6UTF - chains L and T of the 28 polymer chains in the assembly; structure by electron microscopy, 3.40 A resolution.

Chain L:
Protein: Proteasome subunit beta
From: Thermoplasma acidophilum
Notes: EC 3.4.25.1
UniProt: P28061 (PSB_THEAC); residues -7 to 203 here correspond to UniProt positions 1-211 (UniProt number = residue number + 8)
Amino-acid sequence (211 residues; row label = number of the first residue in the row; numbers below 1 keep their minus sign (Met-7 is residue -7)):
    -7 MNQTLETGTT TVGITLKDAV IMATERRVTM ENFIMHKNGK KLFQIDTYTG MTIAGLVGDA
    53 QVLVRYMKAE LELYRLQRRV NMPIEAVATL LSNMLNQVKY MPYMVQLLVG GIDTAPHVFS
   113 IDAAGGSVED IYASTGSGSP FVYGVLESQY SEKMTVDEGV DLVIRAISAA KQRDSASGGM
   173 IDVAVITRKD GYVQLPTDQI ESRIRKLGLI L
Unresolved in the structure: -7 to 0
Swiss-Prot annotation at these positions:
  - active site: Thr1 (Nucleophile)

Chain T:
Protein: Proteasome subunit alpha
From: Thermoplasma acidophilum
Notes: EC 3.4.25.1
UniProt: P25156 (PSA_THEAC); residue numbers follow UniProt; this construct covers 7-233
Amino-acid sequence (227 residues; row label = number of the first residue in the row):
     7 AYDRAITVFS PDGRLFQVEY ALEAVKKGST ALGMKFANGV LLISDKKVRS RLIEQNSIEK
    67 IQLIDDYVAA VTSGLVADAR VLVDFARISA QQEKVTYGSL VNIENLVKRV ADQMQQYTQY
   127 GGVRPYGVSL IFAGIDQIGP RLFDCDPAGT INEYKATAIG SGKDAVVSFL EREYKENLPE
   187 KEAVTLGIKA LKSSLEEGEE LKAPEIASIT VGNKYRIYDQ EEVKKFL
Unresolved in the structure: 7
Construct notes: engineered mutation Leu28 (Arg in P25156)
What the authors report for this chain:
  - mutagenesis - K66A: abolished binding to activators (citing earlier work)

How chain L and chain T interact:
Residue-residue contacts - 17 pairs, chain L then chain T:
  Arg57(L) with Val101(T)
  Ala61(L) with Gln97(T); Val101(T), hydrophobic
  Glu64(L) with Asp71(T); Asp72(T); Gln97(T); Lys100(T), salt bridge
  Leu65(L) with Arg93(T); Gln97(T)
  Arg67(L) with Asp72(T), salt bridge
  Leu68(L) with Ile70(T); Asp71(T); Asp72(T); Arg93(T), hydrogen bond (backbone-side chain); Gln97(T)
  Gln69(L) with Arg93(T)
  Arg71(L) with Glu65(T)
Also at the interface, not in a pair above, chain L (9 interface residues in all): Lys60
Also at the interface, not in a pair above, chain T (11 interface residues in all): Ser63, Leu69, Ile94

In short:
The interface between chain L and chain T involves 9 residues on one side and 11 on the other; the contacts
include 1 hydrogen bond and 2 salt bridges. Among the polar pairs are Glu64(L)-Lys100(T), Arg67(L)-Asp72(T)
and Leu68(L)-Arg93(T). From the paper: K66A of chain T abolishes binding to activators.
Chain L is Proteasome subunit beta and chain T is Proteasome subunit alpha, both from Thermoplasma
acidophilum; the structure, Allosteric coupling between alpha-rings of the 20S proteasome, archaea 20S
proteasome singly capped with a PAN ..., was determined by electron microscopy (same publication as 6UTG,
6UTH, 6UTI and 6UTJ).
